Entry 1HR0 (X-ray diffraction, 3.20 A resolution); this record covers chains A and J of the 23 polymer chains in the assembly.

== Chain A ==
Molecule: 16S ribosomal RNA
From: Thermus thermophilus
Sequence (1522 nucleotides; row label = number of the first residue in the row; note: 42 numbers in that range are skipped by the numbering (no residue carries them; nothing is unmodelled there); a row labelled like 190A-190L holds insertion residues (190A, then the next letters in order); numbering starts at 0):
     0 UUUGUUGGAG AGUUUGAUCC UGGCUCAGGG UGAACGCUGG CGGCGUGCCU AAGACAUGCA
    60 AGUCGUGCGG G
    73 CCGCGGGGUU UU
    88 ACUCCG
    95 UGGUC
   101 AGCGGCGGAC GGGUGAGUAA CGCGUGGGU
  129A G
   130 ACCUACCCGG AAGAGGGGGA CAACCCGGGG AAACUCGGGC UAAUCCCCCA UGUGGACCCG
   190 C
190A-190L CCCUUGGGGUGU
   191 GUCCAAAGGG CUUU
   216 GCCCGCUUCC GGAUGGGCCC GCGUCCCAUC AGCUAGUUGG UGGGGUAAUG GCCCACCAAG
   276 GCGACGACGG GUAGCCGGUC UGAGAGGAUG GCCGGCCACA GGGGCACUGA GACACGGGCC
   336 CCACUCCUAC GGGAGGCAGC AGUUAGGAAU CUUCCGCAAU GGGCGCAAGC CUGACGGAGC
   396 GACGCCGCUU GGAGGAAGAA GCCCUUCGGG GUGUAAACUC CUGAA
   442 CCCGGGACGA AACCCCCGAC GA
   474 GGGGACUGAC GGUACCGGG
   494 GUAAUAGCGC CGGCCAACUC CGUGCCAGCA GCCGCGGUAA UACGGAGGGC GCGAGCGUUA
   554 CCCGGAUUCA CUGGGCGUAA AGGGCGUGUA GGCGGCCUGG GGCGUCCCAU GUGAAAGACC
   614 ACGGCUCAAC CGUGGGGGAG CGUGGGAUAC GCUCAGGCUA GACGGUGGGA GAGGGUGGUG
   674 GAAUUCCCGG AGUAGCGGUG AAAUGCGCAG AUACCGGGAG GAACGCCGAU GGCGAAGGCA
   734 GCCACCUGGU CCACCCGUGA CGCUGAGGCG CGAAAGCGUG GGGAGCAAAC CGGAUUAGAU
   794 ACCCGGGUAG UCCACGCCCU AAACGAUGCG CGCUAGGUCU CUGGGUCU
   848 CCUGGGGGCC GAAGCUAACG CGUUAAGCGC GCCGCCUGGG GAGUACGGCC GCAAGGCUGA
   908 AACUCAAAGG AAUUGACGGG GGCCCGCACA AGCGGUGGAG CAUGUGGUUU AAUUCGAAGC
   968 AACGCGAAGA ACCUUACCAG GCCUUGACAU GCUAGG
 1003A G
  1004 AACCCGGGUG AAAGCCUGGG GUGCCCC
1030A-1030D GCGA
  1031 GGGGAGCCCU AGCACAGGUG CUGCAUGGCC GUCGUCAGCU CGUGCCGUGA GGUGUUGGGU
  1091 UAAGUCCCGC AACGAGCGCA ACCCCCGCCG UUAGUUGCCA GCGGUUCGGC CGGGCACUCU
  1151 AACGGGACUG CCCGCGAAA
  1171 GCGGGAGGAA GGAGGGGACG ACGUCUGGUC AGCAUGGCCC UUACGGCCUG GGCGACACAC
  1231 GUGCUACAAU GCCCACUACA AAGCGAUGCC ACCCGGCAAC GGGGAGCUAA UCGCAAAAAG
  1291 GUGGGCCCAG UUCGGAUUGG GGUCUGCAAC CCGACCCCAU GAAGCCGGAA UCGCUAGUAA
  1351 UCGCGGAUCA G
 1361A C
  1362 CAUGCCGCGG UGAAUACGUU CCCGGGCCUU GUACACACCG CCCGUCACGC CAUGGGAGCG
  1422 GGCUCUACCC GAAGUCGCCG GG
  1446 AGCCUACGGG
  1459 CAGGCGCCGA GGGUAGGGCC CGUGACUGGG GCGAAGUCGU AACAAGGUAG CUGUACCGGA
  1519 AGGUGCGGCU GGAUCACCUC CUUUCU
Not modelled in the structure: 0-4, 1535-1544
Metal / ion sites: Mg2+ site 1: G11, U12; Mg2+ site 2 near G21 (its only coordinating residue here); Mg2+ site 3: A116, G117, G289; Mg2+ site 4: U182, G183; Mg2+ site 5 near A195 (its only coordinating residue here); Mg2+ site 6: G299, G558; Mg2+ site 7 near G324 (its only coordinating residue here); Mg2+ site 8 near C352 (its only coordinating residue here); Mg2+ site 9: C372, U375, G376, U387; Mg2+ site 10 near A509 (its only coordinating residue here); Mg2+ site 11: U516, A533; Mg2+ site 12: A520 (shared with 1 residue of chain W); 38 more Mg2+ sites not listed

== Chain J ==
Molecule: 30S ribosomal protein S10
From: Thermus thermophilus
UniProt: P80375 (RS10_THETH); residue numbers follow UniProt; this construct covers 1-105
Sequence (105 residues; numbered 1 to 105; the number before each row is that of its first residue):
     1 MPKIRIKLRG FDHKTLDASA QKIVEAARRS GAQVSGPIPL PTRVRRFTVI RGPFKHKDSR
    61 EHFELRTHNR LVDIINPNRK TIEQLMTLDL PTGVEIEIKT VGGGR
Not modelled in the structure: 1-2, 101-105

== Interface between chain A and chain J ==
Contacting residue pairs - 71 pairs, chain A then chain J:
  G963(A) - Phe54(J)  sugar contact
  A964(A) - Phe54(J)  sugar contact
  A964(A) - Lys55(J)  hydrogen bond to the sugar
  A969(A) - Lys55(J)  salt bridge to the phosphate
  C972(A) - Lys55(J)  sugar contact
  C972(A) - His56(J)  sugar contact
  C972(A) - Lys57(J)  salt bridge to the phosphate
  G973(A) - Ile50(J)  sugar contact
  G973(A) - Phe54(J)  base contact
  G973(A) - Lys55(J)  hydrogen bond to the sugar
  A975(A) - Thr48(J)  base contact
  A975(A) - Arg60(J)  base contact
  G1058(A) - Pro53(J)  base contact
  C1059(A) - Arg51(J)  sugar contact
  C1059(A) - Gly52(J)  sugar contact
  C1059(A) - Pro53(J)  base contact
  C1060(A) - Arg51(J)  salt bridge to the phosphate
  C1060(A) - Gly52(J)  sugar contact
  C1060(A) - His56(J)  hydrogen bond to the base
  C1060(A) - Ser59(J)  sugar contact
  G1061(A) - Arg51(J)  phosphate contact
  G1061(A) - His56(J)  hydrogen bond to the sugar
  A1123(A) - Ser35(J)  phosphate contact
  A1123(A) - Gly36(J)  phosphate contact
  A1123(A) - Pro37(J)  hydrogen bond to the sugar
  A1123(A) - Ile38(J)  sugar contact
  A1123(A) - Pro39(J)  base contact
  G1124(A) - Val34(J)  phosphate contact
  G1124(A) - Ser35(J)  sugar contact
  G1124(A) - Gly36(J)  hydrogen bond to the phosphate
  G1124(A) - Ile38(J)  sugar contact
  U1125(A) - Arg5(J)  hydrogen bond to the base
  U1125(A) - Asp73(J)  base contact
  U1150(A) - Pro39(J)  base contact
  U1150(A) - Leu40(J)  hydrogen bond to the sugar
  U1150(A) - Pro41(J)  sugar contact
  A1151(A) - Pro39(J)  sugar contact
  A1151(A) - Leu40(J)  sugar contact
  A1151(A) - Pro41(J)  phosphate contact
  A1151(A) - Thr42(J)  hydrogen bond to the phosphate
  A1151(A) - Arg70(J)  hydrogen bond to the phosphate
  A1152(A) - His13(J)  hydrogen bond to the phosphate
  A1152(A) - Asp17(J)  sugar contact
  A1152(A) - His68(J)  salt bridge to the phosphate
  A1152(A) - Arg70(J)  salt bridge to the phosphate
  C1153(A) - His13(J)  salt bridge to the phosphate
  C1189(A) - Arg51(J)  salt bridge to the phosphate
  C1189(A) - Glu61(J)  phosphate contact
  G1197(A) - His56(J)  base contact
  G1198(A) - Phe54(J)  sugar contact
  G1198(A) - Lys55(J)  sugar contact
  U1199(A) - Phe54(J)  sugar contact
  G1202(A) - Pro53(J)  base contact
  G1253(A) - Val44(J)  phosphate contact
  G1253(A) - Arg46(J)  salt bridge to the phosphate
  C1254(A) - Arg43(J)  base contact
  C1254(A) - Val44(J)  phosphate contact
  C1254(A) - Arg45(J)  salt bridge to the phosphate
  G1255(A) - Arg43(J)  hydrogen bond to the base
  U1278(A) - Lys99(J)  base contact
  A1279(A) - Arg9(J)  salt bridge to the phosphate
  A1279(A) - Arg43(J)  hydrogen bond to the base
  A1280(A) - Lys7(J)  salt bridge to the phosphate
  A1280(A) - Leu40(J)  sugar contact
  A1280(A) - Pro41(J)  sugar contact
  U1281(A) - Arg5(J)  base contact
  C1366(A) - Arg60(J)  hydrogen bond to the sugar
  C1367(A) - Thr48(J)  hydrogen bond to the sugar
  C1367(A) - Arg60(J)  salt bridge to the phosphate
  C1367(A) - His62(J)  hydrogen bond to the sugar
  G1368(A) - His62(J)  salt bridge to the phosphate
Also at the interface, not in a pair above, chain A (36 interface residues in all): A965, C970, C1115, A1188
Also at the interface, not in a pair above, chain J (37 interface residues in all): Arg66, Leu71

== Overview ==
36 residues of chain A and 37 residues of chain J are in contact, with 16 hydrogen bonds and 13 salt bridges.
Polar contacts include C1060(A)-His56(J), U1125(A)-Arg5(J) and G1255(A)-Arg43(J). The Mg2+ site 1 is built by
G11(A) and U12(A).
Chain A is 16S ribosomal RNA and chain J is 30S ribosomal protein S10, both from Thermus thermophilus; the
structure, Crystal structure of initiation factor IF1 bound to the 30S ribosomal subunit, was determined by
X-ray diffraction.
